PDB entry 9EE9 | electron microscopy, 3.16 A resolution | chains B and C of the 5 polymer chains in the assembly

Chain B:
Protein: Guanine nucleotide-binding protein G(I)/G(S)/G(T) subunit beta-1
From: Homo sapiens
UniProtKB: P62873 (GBB1_HUMAN); residues 2-340 here = UniProt positions 2-340
Sequence (345 residues; each row starts with the number of its first residue; numbers below 1 keep their minus sign (Gly-4 is residue -4)):
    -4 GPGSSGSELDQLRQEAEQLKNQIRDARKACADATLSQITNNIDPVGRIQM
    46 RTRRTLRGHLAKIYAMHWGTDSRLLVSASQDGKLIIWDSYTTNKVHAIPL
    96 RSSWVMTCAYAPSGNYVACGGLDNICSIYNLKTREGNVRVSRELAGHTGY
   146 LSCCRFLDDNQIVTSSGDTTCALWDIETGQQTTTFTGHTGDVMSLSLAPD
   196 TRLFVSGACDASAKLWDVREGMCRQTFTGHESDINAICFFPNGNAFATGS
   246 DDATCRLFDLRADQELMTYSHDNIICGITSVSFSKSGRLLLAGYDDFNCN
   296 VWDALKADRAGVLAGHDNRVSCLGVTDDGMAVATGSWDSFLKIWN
Disordered / not traced: -4 to 4
Differences from the reference sequence: expression tag (-4 to 1)
Cystine bridges: Cys121-Cys149

Chain C:
Protein: Guanine nucleotide-binding protein G(I)/G(S)/G(O) subunit gamma-2
From: Homo sapiens
UniProtKB: P59768 (GBG2_HUMAN); residues 1-71 here = UniProt positions 1-71
Sequence (71 residues; each row starts with the number of its first residue):
     1 MASNNTASIAQARKLVEQLKMEANIDRIKVSKAAADLMAYCEAHAKEDPL
    51 LTPVPASENPFREKKFFCAIL
Disordered / not traced: 1-10, 63-71

How chain B and chain C interact:
Residue-residue contacts (40):
  Ala21(B) - Arg27(C)
  Cys25(B) - Val30(C)
  Ala26(B) - Val30(C)  hydrophobic
  Asp27(B) - Val30(C)
  Asp27(B) - Ser31(C)
  Ala28(B) - Val30(C)
  Ala28(B) - Ser31(C)
  Leu30(B) - Ala34(C)  hydrophobic
  Ile33(B) - Ser31(C)
  Ile33(B) - Ala34(C)  hydrophobic
  Met45(B) - Leu50(C)  hydrophobic
  Arg49(B) - Pro60(C)
  Arg49(B) - Phe61(C)  hydrogen bond (side chain-backbone)
  Arg49(B) - Arg62(C)
  Ser84(B) - Arg62(C)
  Tyr85(B) - Pro60(C)  hydrophobic
  Tyr85(B) - Arg62(C)
  Cys218(B) - Gln18(C)
  Gln220(B) - Glu22(C)  hydrogen bond (side chain-backbone)
  Thr221(B) - Gln18(C)
  Asn237(B) - Tyr40(C)
  Asp254(B) - Ala33(C)
  Arg256(B) - Arg27(C)
  Arg256(B) - Ile28(C)
  Ala257(B) - Ile28(C)
  Ala257(B) - Val30(C)  hydrophobic
  Lys280(B) - Glu47(C)  hydrogen bond (side chain-backbone)
  Ser281(B) - His44(C)  hydrogen bond (side chain-backbone)
  Ser281(B) - Asp48(C)
  Gly282(B) - Cys41(C)  hydrogen bond (backbone-side chain)
  Arg283(B) - Cys41(C)
  Leu300(B) - Met38(C)  hydrophobic
  Leu300(B) - Cys41(C)  hydrophobic
  Asp323(B) - Pro49(C)
  Gly324(B) - Pro49(C)
  Gly324(B) - Leu50(C)
  Met325(B) - Pro49(C)  hydrophobic
  Met325(B) - Leu50(C)
  Ala326(B) - Arg62(C)
  Asn340(B) - Leu50(C)
Other interface residues (no listed pair), chain B (39 interface residues in all): Leu7, Ile37, Val40, Ile43, Arg48, Phe235, Pro236, Gln259, Leu284, Val327, Ile338
Other interface residues (no listed pair), chain C (26 interface residues in all): Ala12, Asp26, Asp36, Leu37, Ala45, Leu51, Asn59

Overview:
Chain B and chain C form an interface of 39 and 26 residues respectively, with 5 hydrogen bonds. Polar
contacts include Arg49(B)-Phe61(C), Gln220(B)-Glu22(C) and Lys280(B)-Glu47(C).
Chain B is Guanine nucleotide-binding protein G(I)/G(S)/G(T) subunit beta-1 and chain C is Guanine
nucleotide-binding protein G(I)/G(S)/G(O) subunit gamma-2, both from Homo sapiens; the structure, Cryo-EM
structure of the adenosine A2A receptor intermediate bound to a miniGs heterotrimer, was determined by
electron microscopy, deposited together with 9EE8 and 9EEA.
